9F3S - chains B and F of the 14 polymer chains in the assembly; structure by electron microscopy, 4.20 A resolution (low resolution: residue-level contacts below are approximate; hydrogen-bond / salt-bridge calls are withheld).

== Chain B (and F) ==
Name: Tubulin beta-3 chain
Source organism: Homo sapiens
Notes: chain F of this document is another copy of the same molecule, construct and numbering; everything in this record applies to it too
UniProt: Q13509 (TBB3_HUMAN); residues 1-450 here = UniProt positions 1-450
Sequence (456 residues; numbered 1 to 456; the number before each row is that of its first residue):
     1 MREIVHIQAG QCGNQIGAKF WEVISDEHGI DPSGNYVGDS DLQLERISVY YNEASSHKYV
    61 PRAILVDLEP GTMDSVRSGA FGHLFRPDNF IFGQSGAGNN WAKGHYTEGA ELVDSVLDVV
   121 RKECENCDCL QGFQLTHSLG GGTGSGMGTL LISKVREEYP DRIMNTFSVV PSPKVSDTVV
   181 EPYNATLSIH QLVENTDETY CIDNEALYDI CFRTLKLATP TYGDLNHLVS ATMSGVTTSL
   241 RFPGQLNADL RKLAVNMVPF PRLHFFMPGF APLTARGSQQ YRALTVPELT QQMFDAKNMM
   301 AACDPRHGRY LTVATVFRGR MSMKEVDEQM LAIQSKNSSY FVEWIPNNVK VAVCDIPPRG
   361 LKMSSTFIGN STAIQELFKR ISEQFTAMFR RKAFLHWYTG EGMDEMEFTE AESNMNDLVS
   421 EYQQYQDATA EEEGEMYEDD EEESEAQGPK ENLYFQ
Not modelled in the structure: 430-456
Sequence notes: expression tag (451-456)
UniProt features mapped onto this chain:
  - motif: Met1 to Ile4 (MREI motif)
  - binding site (GDP): Gly10, Gln11, Cys12, Gln15, Asn99, Ser138, Gly142, Thr143, Gly144, Asp177, Asn204, Tyr222, Asn226
  - binding site (GTP): Gln11, Glu69, Ser138, Gly142, Thr143, Gly144, Asn204, Asn226
  - binding site (Mg(2+)): Glu69
  - modified residue: Ser172 (Phosphoserine), Glu438 (5-glutamyl polyglutamate), Ser444 (Phosphoserine)
  - natural variant: Arg62 (R62Q: In CFEOM3A), Thr178 (T178M: In CDCBM1), Glu205 (E205K: In CDCBM1), Arg262 (R262C: In CFEOM3A; R262H: In CFEOM3A), Ala302 (A302T: In CFEOM3A; A302V: In CDCBM1), Met323 (M323V: In CDCBM1), Arg380 (R380C: In CFEOM3A), Glu410 (E410K: In CFEOM3A), Asp417 (D417H: In CFEOM3A; D417N: In CFEOM3A)
Metal / ion sites: Mg2+: Glu69 (together with GTP)
Small-molecule neighbours: GTP (guanosine-5'-triphosphate): Gly10, Gln11, Cys12, Gln15, Ile16, Asp67, Gly96, Ala97, Gly98, Asn99, Ser138, Gly141, Gly142, Thr143, Gly144, Val169, Asp177, Asn204, Tyr222, Leu225, Asn226

== Chain B / chain F interface ==
Residue-residue contacts (10; chain B residue first):
  Tyr281(B) - Lys58(F)
  Tyr281(B) - His83(F)
  Tyr281(B) - Phe85(F)
  Tyr281(B) - Arg86(F)
  Tyr281(B) - Pro87(F)
  Arg282(B) - Ser55(F)
  Ala283(B) - Ser55(F)
  Leu284(B) - Ser55(F)
  Gln291(B) - Glu125(F)
  Gln291(B) - Asn126(F)
Interface residues without a listed pair, chain B (7 interface residues in all): Ser278, Gln280
Interface residues without a listed pair, chain F (11 interface residues in all): Glu53, Ala54, Val60

== Summary ==
7 residues of chain B face 11 of chain F across their interface. Ligands of chain B: GTP. UniProt lists 13
GDP-binding residues, 8 GTP-binding residues and Mg2+-binding residue Glu69(B) on chain B.
Both chains are Tubulin beta-3 chain (Homo sapiens). Entry 9F3S (13pf mosaic 20%E254Q - 80% E254N microtubule
from recombinant human tubulin decorated with EB3) was determined by electron microscopy together with 9F3B,
9F3H and 9F3R from the same study.
